PDB entry 7VAO | electron microscopy, 3.40 A resolution | chains D and L of the 12 polymer chains in the assembly

== Chain D ==
Protein: V-type ATP synthase beta chain
Organism: Thermus thermophilus HB8
UniProt: Q56404 (VATB_THET8); numbering as in UniProt (aligned over 1-478)
Sequence (478 residues; each row starts with the number of its first residue):
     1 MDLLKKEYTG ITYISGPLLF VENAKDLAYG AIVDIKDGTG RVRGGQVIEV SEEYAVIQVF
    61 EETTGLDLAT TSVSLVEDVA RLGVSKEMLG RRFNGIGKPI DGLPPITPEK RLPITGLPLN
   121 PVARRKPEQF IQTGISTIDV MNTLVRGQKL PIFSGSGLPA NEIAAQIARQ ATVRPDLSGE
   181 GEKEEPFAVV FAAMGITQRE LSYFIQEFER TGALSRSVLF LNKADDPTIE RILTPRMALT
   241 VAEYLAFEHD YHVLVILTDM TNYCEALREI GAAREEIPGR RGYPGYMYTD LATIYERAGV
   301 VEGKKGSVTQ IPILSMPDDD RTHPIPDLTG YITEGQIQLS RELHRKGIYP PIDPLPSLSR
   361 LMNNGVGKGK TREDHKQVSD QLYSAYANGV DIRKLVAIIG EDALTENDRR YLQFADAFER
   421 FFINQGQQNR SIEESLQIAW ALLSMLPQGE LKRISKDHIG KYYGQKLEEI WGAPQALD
Not modelled in the structure: 1-4, 475-478

== Chain L ==
Protein: V-type ATP synthase subunit E
Organism: Thermus thermophilus HB8
UniProt: P74901 (VATE_THET8); residue numbers follow UniProt; this construct covers 1-188
Sequence (188 residues; each row starts with the number of its first residue):
     1 MSKLEAILSQ EVEAEIQALL QEAEAKAEAV KREAEEKAKA LLQARERALE AQYRAALRRA
    61 ESAGELLVAT ARTQARGEVL EEVRRRVREA LEALPQKPEW PEVVRKLALE ALEALPGAKA
   121 LVANPEDLPH LEALARERGV ELQAEPALRL GVRAVGAEGK TQVENSLLAR LDRAWDALSS
   181 KVAQALWG
Not modelled in the structure: 1-60

== Interface between chain D and chain L ==
Contacting residue pairs (26; chain D residue first):
  Lys5(D) with Gln162(L); Val163(L); Glu164(L), hydrogen bond (backbone-backbone); Arg173(L)
  Lys6(D) with Thr161(L); Gln162(L); Val163(L)
  Glu7(D) with Gln162(L), hydrogen bond (backbone-backbone)
  Tyr8(D) with Lys160(L); Thr161(L)
  Thr9(D) with Lys160(L), hydrogen bond (backbone-backbone)
  Gly10(D) with Lys160(L)
  Asn23(D) with Lys160(L); Thr161(L)
  Glu87(D) with Arg76(L), salt bridge
  Leu103(D) with Thr70(L)
  Pro104(D) with Thr73(L); Gln74(L); Gly77(L)
  Thr107(D) with Ser179(L), hydrogen bond; Ser180(L)
  Gly212(D) with Ser62(L), hydrogen bond (backbone-side chain); Ala63(L)
  Leu214(D) with Leu66(L), hydrophobic
  Ser215(D) with Ser62(L), hydrogen bond; Glu65(L), hydrogen bond
Other interface residues (no listed pair), chain D (18 interface residues in all): Leu75, Arg91, Pro108, Glu209
Other interface residues (no listed pair), chain L (21 interface residues in all): Leu115, Glu158, Gly159, Ala183

== Overview ==
18 residues of chain D and 21 residues of chain L are in contact, with 7 hydrogen bonds and 1 salt bridge.
Polar pairs include Glu87(D)-Arg76(L), Thr107(D)-Ser179(L) and Gly212(D)-Ser62(L).
Chain D is V-type ATP synthase beta chain and chain L is V-type ATP synthase subunit E, both from Thermus
thermophilus HB8; the structure, V1EG of V/A-ATPase from Thermus thermophilus, high ATP, state2-2, was
determined by electron microscopy (same publication as 7VAI, 7VAJ, 7VAK, 7VAL, 7VAM, 7VAN and 11 further
entries).
